4FQM - chains A and D of the 6 polymer chains in the assembly; structure by X-ray diffraction, 3.45 A resolution.

[Chain A]
Molecule: Hemagglutinin HA1
From: Influenza B virus
UniProtKB: C0LT38 (C0LT38_9INFB); the construct lacks a stretch of the UniProt sequence, so the offset changes along the chain: 1-163 = UniProt 16-178; 164-344 = UniProt 182-362
Amino-acid sequence (347 residues; row label = number of the first residue in the row; a row labelled like 163A-163C holds insertion residues (163A, then the next letters in order)):
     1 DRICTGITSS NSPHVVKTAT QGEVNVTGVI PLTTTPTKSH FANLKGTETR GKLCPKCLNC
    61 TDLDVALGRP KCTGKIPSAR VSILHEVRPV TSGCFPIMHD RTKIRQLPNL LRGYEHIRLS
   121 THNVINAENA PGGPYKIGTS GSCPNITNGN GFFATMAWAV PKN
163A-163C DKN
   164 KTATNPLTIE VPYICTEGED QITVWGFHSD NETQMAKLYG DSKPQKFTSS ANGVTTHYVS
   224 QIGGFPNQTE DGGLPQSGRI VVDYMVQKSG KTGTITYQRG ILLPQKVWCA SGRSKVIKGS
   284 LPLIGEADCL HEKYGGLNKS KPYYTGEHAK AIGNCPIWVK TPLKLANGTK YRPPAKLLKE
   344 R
Unresolved in the structure: 339-344
Disulfide bonds: Cys54-Cys57, Cys60-Cys72, Cys94-Cys143, Cys178-Cys272, Cys292-Cys318
Covalent attachments: N-acetylglucosamine (NAG) linked to Asn25, Asn59, Asn145, Asn194, Asn230, Asn301, Asn330

[Chain D]
Molecule: Hemagglutinin HA2
From: Influenza B virus
UniProtKB: C0LT38 (C0LT38_9INFB); residues 348-523 here correspond to UniProt positions 363-538 (UniProt number = residue number + 15)
Amino-acid sequence (179 residues; each row starts with the number of its first residue):
   348 GFFGAIAGFL EGGWEGMIAG WHGYTSHGAH GVAVAADLKS TQEAINKITK NLNSLSELEV
   408 KNLQRLSGAM DELHNEILEL DEKVDDLRAD TISSQIELAV LLSNEGIINS EDEHLLALER
   468 KLKKMLGPSA VEIGNGCFET KHKCNQTCLD RIAAGTFDAG EFSLPTFDSL NITAASSGR
Unresolved in the structure: 517-526
Disulfide bonds: Cys491-Cys495
Covalent attachments: N-acetylglucosamine (NAG) linked to Asn492
Construct notes: linker (524-526)

[Interface between chain A and chain D]
Pairs across the interface (9; chain A residue first):
  Arg2(A) with Asp515(D), hydrogen bond (side chain-backbone)
  Ala19(A) with Lys397(D); Asn398(D), hydrogen bond (backbone-backbone)
  Thr20(A) with Lys394(D); Lys397(D)
  Gln21(A) with Lys394(D), hydrogen bond; Lys397(D)
  Gly22(A) with Lys397(D)
  Lys323(A) with Glu406(D), hydrogen bond (side chain-backbone)
Interface residues without a listed pair, chain A (7 interface residues in all): Lys17
Interface residues without a listed pair, chain D (8 interface residues in all): Asn393, Ser401, Glu404

[In short]
7 residues of chain A face 8 of chain D across their interface; the contacts include 4 hydrogen bonds. Among
the polar pairs are Arg2(A)-Asp515(D), Gln21(A)-Lys394(D) and Lys323(A)-Glu406(D). Covalently linked
N-acetylglucosamine: at Asn25(A), Asn59(A), Asn145(A), Asn194(A), Asn230(A) and Asn301(A) and 1 more.
Here chain A is Hemagglutinin HA1 and chain D is Hemagglutinin HA2, both from Influenza B virus. Entry 4FQM
(Structure of B/Brisbane/60/2008 Influenza Hemagglutinin) was determined by X-ray diffraction, deposited
together with 4FQH, 4FQI, 4FQJ, 4FQK, 4FQV and 4FQY.
